PDB entry 4HWW | X-ray diffraction, 1.30 A resolution | chain A

== Chain A ==
Molecule: Arginase-1
Organism: Homo sapiens
Notes: EC 3.5.3.1
Reference sequence: P05089 (ARGI1_HUMAN); residue numbers follow UniProt; this construct covers 5-318
Amino-acid sequence (314 residues; row label = number of the first residue in the row):
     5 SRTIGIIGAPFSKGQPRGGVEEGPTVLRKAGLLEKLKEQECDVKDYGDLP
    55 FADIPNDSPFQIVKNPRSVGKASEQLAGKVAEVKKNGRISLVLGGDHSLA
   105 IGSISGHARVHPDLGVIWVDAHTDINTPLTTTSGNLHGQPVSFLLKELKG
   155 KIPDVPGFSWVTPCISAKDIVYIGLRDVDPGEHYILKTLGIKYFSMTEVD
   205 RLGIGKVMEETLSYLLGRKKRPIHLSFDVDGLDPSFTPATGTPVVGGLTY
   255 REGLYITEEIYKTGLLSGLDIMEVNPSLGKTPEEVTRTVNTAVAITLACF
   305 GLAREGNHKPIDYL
Bound ions: Mn2+ site 1: His101, Asp124, Asp128, Asp232 (together with X7A); Mn2+ site 2: Asp124, His126, Asp232, Asp234 (together with X7A)
Small-molecule neighbours: X7A ([(5R)-5-amino-5-carboxy-7-(piperidin-1-yl)heptyl](trihydroxy)borate(1-)): His101, Asp124, His126, Asp128, Asn130, Thr135, Thr136, Ser137, Asn139, His141, Gly142, Asp183, Glu186, Asp232, Asp234, Thr246, Glu277
From the paper describing this entry:
  - binding site for X7A: Asp128, Asn130, Thr135, Ser137, Asn139, Gly142, Asp181, Asp183, Glu186, Asp232

== Overview ==
Chain A binds compound X7A. His101, Asp124, Asp128 and Asp232 form the Mn2+ site 1. Asp124, His126, Asp232 and
Asp234 form the Mn2+ site 2. From the paper: a binding site for X7A at Asp128, Asn130 and Thr135 among others.
Chain A is Arginase-1 (Homo sapiens); the structure, Crystal structure of human Arginase-1 complexed with
inhibitor 9, was determined by X-ray diffraction, deposited together with 4HXQ, 4HZE and 4I06.
